8V05 - chain A; structure by X-ray diffraction, 2.08 A resolution.

[Chain A]
Molecule: 5'-3' exonuclease PLD3
Source organism: Mus musculus
Notes: EC 3.-.-.-
UniProtKB: O35405 (PLD3_MOUSE); residue numbers follow UniProt; this construct covers 63-488
Chain sequence (467 residues; numbered 22 to 488; the number before each row is that of its first residue):
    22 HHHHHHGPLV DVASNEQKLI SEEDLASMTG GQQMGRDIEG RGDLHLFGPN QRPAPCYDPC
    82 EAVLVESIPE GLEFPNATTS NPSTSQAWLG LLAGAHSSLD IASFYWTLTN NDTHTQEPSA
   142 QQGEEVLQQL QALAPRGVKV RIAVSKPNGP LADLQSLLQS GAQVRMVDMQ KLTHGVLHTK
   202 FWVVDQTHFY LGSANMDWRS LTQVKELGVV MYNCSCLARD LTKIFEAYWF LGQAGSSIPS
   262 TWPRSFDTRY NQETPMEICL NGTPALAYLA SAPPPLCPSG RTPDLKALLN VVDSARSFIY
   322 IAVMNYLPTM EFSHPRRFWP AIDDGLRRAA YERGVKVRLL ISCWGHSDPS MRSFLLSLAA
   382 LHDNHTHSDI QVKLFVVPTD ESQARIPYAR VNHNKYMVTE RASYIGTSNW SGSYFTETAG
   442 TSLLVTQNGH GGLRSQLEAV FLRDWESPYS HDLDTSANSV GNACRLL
Disordered / not traced: 22-62
Differences from the reference sequence: expression tag (22-62)
Disulfides: Cys-77/Cys-237, Cys-81/Cys-235, Cys-364/Cys-485
Glycans and other covalent adducts: cysteine (CYS) linked to Cys-280; N-acetylglucosamine (NAG) linked to Asn-132, Asn-234; glycan linked to Asn-282
Ligand contacts: cysteine (CYS): Gly-283, Thr-284, Pro-285
From the paper describing this entry:
  - catalytic residues: His-199, Lys-201, His-414, Lys-416
  - contacts within the chain: Ile-163/Leu-178 (hydrophobic contact), Glu-227/His-414 (hydrogen bond), Val-230/Leu-444, His-199/Thr-428 (water-mediated contact), His-199/Ser-429 (water-mediated contact), His-199/Ala-440 (water-mediated contact)
  - mutagenesis - V197A/F333A: abolished catalytic activity
  - mutagenesis - G170L: increased catalytic activity
  - disease-associated variants - I163M, L306P: decreased catalytic activity
  - disease-associated variants - V230M: increased catalytic activity
  - catalytic residues: Glu-227 (proposed by the authors, not directly observed)

[Summary]
Chain A binds cysteine. Covalently linked N-acetylglucosamine: at Asn-132, Asn-234 and Asn-282. From the
paper: catalytic residues His-199, Lys-201 and His-414 among others; G170L and V230M increase catalytic
activity; 5 substitutions were tested in all.
Chain A is 5'-3' exonuclease PLD3 (Mus musculus); the structure, Crystal structure of mouse PLD3, was
determined by X-ray diffraction together with 8V06, 8V07 and 8V08 from the same study.
